8F0G - chains A and C of the 5 polymer chains in the assembly; structure by electron microscopy, 3.35 A resolution.

== Chain A ==
Protein: Spike glycoprotein
Source organism: Severe acute respiratory syndrome coronavirus 2
UniProtKB: P0DTC2 (SPIKE_SARS2); residue numbers follow UniProt; this construct covers 14-68, 71-136, 140-210, 215-1208
Sequence (1209 residues; numbered -3 to 1208 plus 5 insertion-coded residues; 8 numbers in that range are skipped by the numbering (no residue carries them; nothing is unmodelled there); the number before each row is that of its first residue; a row labelled like 211A-211E holds insertion residues (211A, then the next letters in order); numbers below 1 keep their minus sign (Met-3 is residue -3)):
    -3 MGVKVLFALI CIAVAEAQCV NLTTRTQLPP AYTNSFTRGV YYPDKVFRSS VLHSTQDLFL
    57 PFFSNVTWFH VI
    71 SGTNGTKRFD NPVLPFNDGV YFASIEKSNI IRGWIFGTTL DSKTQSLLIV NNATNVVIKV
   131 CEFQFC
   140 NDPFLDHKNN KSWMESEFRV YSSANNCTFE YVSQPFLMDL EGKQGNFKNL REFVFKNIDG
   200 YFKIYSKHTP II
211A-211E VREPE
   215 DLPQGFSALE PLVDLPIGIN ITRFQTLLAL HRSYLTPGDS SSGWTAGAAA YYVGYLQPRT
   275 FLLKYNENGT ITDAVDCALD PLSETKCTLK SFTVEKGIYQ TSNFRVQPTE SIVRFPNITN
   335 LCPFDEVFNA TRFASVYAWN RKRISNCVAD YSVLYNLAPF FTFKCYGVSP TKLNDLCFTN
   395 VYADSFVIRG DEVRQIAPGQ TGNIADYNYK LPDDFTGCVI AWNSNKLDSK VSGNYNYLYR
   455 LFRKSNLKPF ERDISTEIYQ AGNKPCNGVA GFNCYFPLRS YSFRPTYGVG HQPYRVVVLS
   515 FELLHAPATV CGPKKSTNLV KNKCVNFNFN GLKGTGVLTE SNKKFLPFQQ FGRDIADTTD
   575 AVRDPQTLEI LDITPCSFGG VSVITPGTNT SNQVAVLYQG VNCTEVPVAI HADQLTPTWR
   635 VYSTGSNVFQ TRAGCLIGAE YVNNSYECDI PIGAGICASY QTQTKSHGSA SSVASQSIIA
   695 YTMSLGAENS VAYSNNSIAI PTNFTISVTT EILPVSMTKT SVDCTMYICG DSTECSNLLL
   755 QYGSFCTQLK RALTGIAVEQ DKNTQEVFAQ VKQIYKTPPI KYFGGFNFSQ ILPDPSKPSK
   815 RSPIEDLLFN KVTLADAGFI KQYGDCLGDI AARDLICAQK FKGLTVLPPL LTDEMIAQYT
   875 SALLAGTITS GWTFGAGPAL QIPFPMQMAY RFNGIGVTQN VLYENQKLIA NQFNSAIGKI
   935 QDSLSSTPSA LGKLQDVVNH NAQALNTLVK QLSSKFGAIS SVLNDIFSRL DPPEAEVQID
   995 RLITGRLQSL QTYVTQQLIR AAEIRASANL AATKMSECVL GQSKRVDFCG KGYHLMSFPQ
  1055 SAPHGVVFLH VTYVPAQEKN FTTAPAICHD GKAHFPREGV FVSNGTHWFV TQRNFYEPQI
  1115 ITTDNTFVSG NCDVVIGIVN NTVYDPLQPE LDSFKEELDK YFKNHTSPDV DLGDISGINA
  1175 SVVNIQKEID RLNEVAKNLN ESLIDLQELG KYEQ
Unresolved in the structure: -3 to 25, 71-79, 140-158, 177-185, 211A-211E, 245-261, 343-353, 368-381, 402-509, 517-519, 557-573, 676-689, 827-850, 1139-1208
Sequence notes: initiating methionine (-3); expression tag (-2 to 13); conflict Val67 (Ala in P0DTC2), Ile95 (Thr in P0DTC2), Asp145 (Tyr in P0DTC2), 39 further conflict positions vs the reference (P0DTC2) not listed; insertion (211, 211A)
UniProt features mapped onto this chain:
  - region: Asn280 to Cys301 (Putative superantigen), Arg403 to Asp405 (Integrin-binding motif), Asn448 to Phe456 (Immunodominant HLA epitope recognized by the CD8+), Ser816 to Tyr837 (Fusion peptide 1), Lys835 to Phe855 (Fusion peptide 2), Asp1163 to Glu1202 (Heptad repeat 2)
  - site: Arg815, Ser816 (Cleavage)
  - glycosylation: Asn17 (N-linked (GlcNAc...) (complex) asparagine), Asn61 (N-linked (GlcNAc...) (hybrid) asparagine), Asn74 (N-linked (GlcNAc...) (complex) asparagine), Asn122 (N-linked (GlcNAc...) (hybrid) asparagine), Asn149 (N-linked (GlcNAc...) (complex) asparagine), Asn165 (N-linked (GlcNAc...) (complex) asparagine), Asn234 (N-linked (GlcNAc...) (high mannose) asparagine), Asn282 (N-linked (GlcNAc...) (complex) asparagine), Thr323 (O-linked (GalNAc) threonine), Ser325 (O-linked (HexNAc...) serine), Asn331 (N-linked (GlcNAc...) (complex) asparagine), Asn343 (N-linked (GlcNAc...) (complex) asparagine), Asn603 (N-linked (GlcNAc...) (hybrid) asparagine), Asn616 (N-linked (GlcNAc...) (complex) asparagine), Asn657 (N-linked (GlcNAc...) (complex) asparagine), Thr676 (O-linked (GlcNAc...) threonine), Thr678 (O-linked (GlcNAc...) threonine), Asn709 (N-linked (GlcNAc...) (high mannose) asparagine), Asn717 (N-linked (GlcNAc...) (hybrid) asparagine), Asn801 (N-linked (GlcNAc...) (hybrid) asparagine) and 6 more in UniProt
  - natural variant: Leu18 (L18F: In strain: Beta/B.1.351, Gamma/P.1 and 1 more), Thr19 (T19I: In strain: Omicron/BQ.1.1, Omicron/XBB.1.5 and 1 more; T19R: In strain: Delta/B.1.617.2, Omicron/BA.2 and 4 more), Thr20 (T20N: In strain: Gamma/P.1), Leu24 to Ala27 (sequence variant, change not given here; In strain: Omicron/BA.2, Omicron/BA.2.12.1 and 6 more), Pro26 (P26S: In strain: Gamma/P.1), Gln52 (Q52H: In strain: Omicron/EG.5.1), Val67 (A67V: In strain: Eta/B.1.525, Omicron/BA.1; this construct carries the variant), Gly75 (G75V: In strain: Lambda/C.37), Thr76 (T76I: In strain: Lambda/C.37), Asp80 (D80A: In strain: Beta/B.1.351), Val83 (V83A: In strain: Omicron/XBB.1.5, Omicron/EG.5.1), Ile95 (T95I: In strain: Iota/B.1.526, Mu/B.1.621 and 2 more; this construct carries the variant), 56 further natural variant entries in UniProt
  - mutagenesis: Asn121 (N121Q: Partial loss of biliverdin affinity), Arg190 (R190K: Partial loss of biliverdin affinity), Asn234 (N234Q: Increased resistance to neutralizing antibodies), Asn331 (N331Q: Reduced viral infectivity), Asn343 (N343Q: Reduced viral infectivity), Leu452 (L452R: Increased resistance to neutralizing antibodies. Decreases HLA binding to NF9 epitope. Increased binding affinity to human ACE2), Tyr453 (Y453F: Decreased HLA binding to NF9 epitope. Increased binding affinity to human ACE2), Ala475 (A475V: Increased resistance to neutralizing antibodies), Val483 (V483A: Increased resistance to neutralizing antibodies), Phe490 (F490L: Increased resistance to neutralizing antibodies and human covalescent sera neutralization), His519 (H519P: Increased resistance to human covalescent sera neutralization), Ser673 (S673A: No effect on O-glycosylation by host GALNT1), 4 further mutagenesis entries in UniProt
Cystine bridges: Cys291-Cys301, Cys336-Cys361, Cys391-Cys525, Cys538-Cys590, Cys617-Cys649, Cys662-Cys671, Cys738-Cys760, Cys743-Cys749, Cys1032-Cys1043, Cys1082-Cys1126
Covalent attachments: N-acetylglucosamine (NAG) linked to Asn61, Asn122, Asn165, Asn234, Asn282, Asn331, Asn709, Asn717, Asn801, Asn1074, Asn1098
What the authors report for this chain:
  - conformationally variable residues (side-chain flip): Phe486
  - mutagenesis - R346K: unchanged binding to 1H2 Fab

== Chain C ==
Protein: Spike glycoprotein
Source organism: Severe acute respiratory syndrome coronavirus 2
UniProtKB: P0DTC2 (SPIKE_SARS2); aligned to UniProt positions 14-1205 over residues 17-1208 (the alignment contains insertions or deletions, so no single offset holds)
Sequence (1209 residues; numbered 0 to 1208; the number before each row is that of its first residue; numbering starts at 0):
     0 MGVKVLFALI CIAVAEAQCV NLTTRTQLPP AYTNSFTRGV YYPDKVFRSS VLHSTQDLFL
    60 PFFSNVTWFH VISGTNGTKR FDNPVLPFND GVYFASIEKS NIIRGWIFGT TLDSKTQSLL
   120 IVNNATNVVI KVCEFQFCND PFLDHKNNKS WMESEFRVYS SANNCTFEYV SQPFLMDLEG
   180 KQGNFKNLRE FVFKNIDGYF KIYSKHTPII VREPEDLPQG FSALEPLVDL PIGINITRFQ
   240 TLLALHRSYL TPGDSSSGWT AGAAAYYVGY LQPRTFLLKY NENGTITDAV DCALDPLSET
   300 KCTLKSFTVE KGIYQTSNFR VQPTESIVRF PNITNLCPFD EVFNATRFAS VYAWNRKRIS
   360 NCVADYSVLY NLAPFFTFKC YGVSPTKLND LCFTNVYADS FVIRGDEVRQ IAPGQTGNIA
   420 DYNYKLPDDF TGCVIAWNSN KLDSKVSGNY NYLYRLFRKS NLKPFERDIS TEIYQAGNKP
   480 CNGVAGFNCY FPLRSYSFRP TYGVGHQPYR VVVLSFELLH APATVCGPKK STNLVKNKCV
   540 NFNFNGLKGT GVLTESNKKF LPFQQFGRDI ADTTDAVRDP QTLEILDITP CSFGGVSVIT
   600 PGTNTSNQVA VLYQGVNCTE VPVAIHADQL TPTWRVYSTG SNVFQTRAGC LIGAEYVNNS
   660 YECDIPIGAG ICASYQTQTK SHGSASSVAS QSIIAYTMSL GAENSVAYSN NSIAIPTNFT
   720 ISVTTEILPV SMTKTSVDCT MYICGDSTEC SNLLLQYGSF CTQLKRALTG IAVEQDKNTQ
   780 EVFAQVKQIY KTPPIKYFGG FNFSQILPDP SKPSKRSPIE DLLFNKVTLA DAGFIKQYGD
   840 CLGDIAARDL ICAQKFKGLT VLPPLLTDEM IAQYTSALLA GTITSGWTFG AGPALQIPFP
   900 MQMAYRFNGI GVTQNVLYEN QKLIANQFNS AIGKIQDSLS STPSALGKLQ DVVNHNAQAL
   960 NTLVKQLSSK FGAISSVLND IFSRLDPPEA EVQIDRLITG RLQSLQTYVT QQLIRAAEIR
  1020 ASANLAATKM SECVLGQSKR VDFCGKGYHL MSFPQSAPHG VVFLHVTYVP AQEKNFTTAP
  1080 AICHDGKAHF PREGVFVSNG THWFVTQRNF YEPQIITTDN TFVSGNCDVV IGIVNNTVYD
  1140 PLQPELDSFK EELDKYFKNH TSPDVDLGDI SGINASVVNI QKEIDRLNEV AKNLNESLID
  1200 LQELGKYEQ
Unresolved in the structure: 0-271, 442-449, 621-640, 676-689, 828-850, 1140-1208
Sequence notes: initiating methionine (0); expression tag (1-16); conflict Val70 (Ala67 in P0DTC2), Ile96 (Thr95 in P0DTC2), Asp143 (Tyr145 in P0DTC2), 39 further conflict positions vs the reference (P0DTC2) not listed; insertion (209-210)
UniProt features mapped onto this chain:
  - glycosylation (N-linked (GlcNAc...) asparagine): Asn20 (complex), Asn64 (hybrid), Asn334 (complex), Asn606 (hybrid)
Cystine bridges: Cys291-Cys301, Cys336-Cys361, Cys379-Cys432, Cys391-Cys525, Cys480-Cys488, Cys538-Cys590, Cys617-Cys649, Cys662-Cys671, Cys738-Cys760, Cys743-Cys749, Cys1032-Cys1043, Cys1082-Cys1126
Covalent attachments: N-acetylglucosamine (NAG) linked to Asn343, Asn616, Asn709, Asn717, Asn801
Residues lining bound ligands: N-acetylglucosamine (NAG; 2-acetamido-2-deoxy-beta-D-glucopyranose): Tyr351, Ile468, Thr470
What the authors report for this chain:
  - mutagenesis - R346K: unchanged binding to 1H2 Fab

== How chain A and chain C interact ==
Residue-residue contacts (140; chain A residue first):
  Tyr38(A) with Phe562(C), hydrophobic
  Lys41(A) with Ala520(C); Phe562(C); Gln563(C)
  Val42(A) with Gln563(C); Phe565(C); Arg567(C)
  Phe43(A) with Lys557(C); Lys558(C); Phe559(C), hydrophobic; Gln563(C); Phe565(C), hydrogen bond (backbone-backbone); Gly566(C); Arg567(C), hydrogen bond (backbone-backbone)
  Val47(A) with Ile569(C), hydrophobic
  Lys113(A) with Ser469(C); Glu471(C), salt bridge
  Gln115(A) with Arg466(C), hydrogen bond (side chain-backbone); Ile468(C)
  Asn165(A) with Ile468(C)
  Gly199(A) with Phe464(C)
  Tyr200(A) with Asn394(C), hydrogen bond; Tyr396(C)
  Pro225(A) with Phe562(C)
  Pro230(A) with Arg355(C); Tyr396(C), hydrophobic; Arg466(C)
  Gly232(A) with Phe464(C); Glu465(C); Arg466(C), hydrogen bond (backbone-backbone)
  Ile233(A) with Glu465(C)
  Asn282(A) with Lys558(C)
  Asp737(A) with Asn317(C), hydrogen bond; Arg319(C), salt bridge
  Met740(A) with Arg319(C)
  Asp745(A) with Thr549(C)
  Gln755(A) with Gly971(C), hydrogen bond (backbone-backbone)
  Tyr756(A) with Ser968(C); Phe970(C)
  Gly757(A) with Ser968(C)
  Ser758(A) with Gln965(C), hydrogen bond
  Phe759(A) with Gln965(C); Phe970(C), hydrophobic; Gln1002(C)
  Gln762(A) with Thr961(C), hydrogen bond
  Lys764(A) with Gln314(C)
  Arg765(A) with Gln957(C)
  Lys786(A) with Leu699(C); Gly700(C); Ala701(C)
  Gln787(A) with Ala701(C); Asn703(C)
  Ile788(A) with Leu699(C), hydrophobic; Gly700(C); Ala701(C), hydrogen bond (backbone-backbone); Glu702(C); Asn703(C), hydrogen bond (backbone-backbone)
  Tyr789(A) with Asn703(C); Val705(C), hydrophobic
  Lys790(A) with Glu702(C); Asn703(C), hydrogen bond (backbone-backbone); Ser704(C)
  Tyr796(A) with Tyr707(C)
  Phe797(A) with Tyr707(C)
  Lys854(A) with Phe592(C)
  Phe855(A) with Thr588(C); Pro589(C), hydrophobic
  Lys856(A) with Asp568(C), salt bridge; Ala570(C); Thr572(C)
  Gly857(A) with Phe592(C)
  Pro863(A) with Ala668(C), hydrogen bond (backbone-backbone)
  Leu864(A) with Pro665(C), hydrophobic; Gly667(C); Ala668(C); Gly669(C), hydrogen bond (backbone-backbone); Met697(C), hydrophobic
  Thr866(A) with Ala668(C); Gly669(C)
  Met869(A) with Met697(C), hydrophobic; Leu699(C), hydrophobic
  Gln872(A) with Leu699(C)
  Tyr873(A) with Leu699(C), hydrogen bond (side chain-backbone)
  Thr883(A) with Val705(C)
  Trp886(A) with Tyr1047(C); Arg1107(C)
  Gly889(A) with Asp1041(C)
  Ala890(A) with Gly1046(C)
  Pro892(A) with Pro1069(C); Glu1072(C)
  Leu894(A) with Val705(C); Ala713(C); Glu1072(C)
  Gln895(A) with Ala706(C); Ser711(C); Ile712(C); Ala713(C); Asn1074(C)
  Ile896(A) with Ile712(C), hydrophobic
  Pro897(A) with Tyr707(C), hydrophobic; Ser708(C); Asn709(C); Ser711(C)
  Phe898(A) with Tyr707(C)
  Met900(A) with Thr1077(C), hydrogen bond
  Tyr904(A) with Arg1107(C)
  Gln913(A) with Pro1090(C)
  Asn914(A) with Ser1123(C), hydrogen bond
  Tyr917(A) with Pro1079(C), hydrophobic; Phe1089(C), hydrophobic; Val1129(C), hydrophobic
  Glu918(A) with Ser1123(C), hydrogen bond
  Gln920(A) with Ile1130(C)
  Val963(A) with Ile569(C), hydrophobic
  Lys964(A) with Ile569(C), hydrogen bond (side chain-backbone)
  Ser967(A) with Ala570(C); Asp571(C), hydrogen bond
  Asn978(A) with Lys547(C), hydrogen bond (side chain-backbone)
  Phe981(A) with Lys386(C), hydrogen bond (backbone-side chain)
  Ser982(A) with Lys386(C); Leu390(C)
  Arg983(A) with Gly381(C), hydrogen bond (side chain-backbone); Val382(C); Ser383(C), hydrogen bond (backbone-backbone); Leu517(C)
  Leu984(A) with Gly381(C); Ser383(C); Lys386(C), hydrogen bond (backbone-side chain)
  Asp985(A) with Ser383(C), hydrogen bond (backbone-side chain); Thr385(C), hydrogen bond; Lys386(C)
  Pro986(A) with Lys386(C)
  Leu1012(A) with Ile1013(C), hydrophobic
  Ile1013(A) with Ile1013(C), hydrophobic
  Arg1019(A) with Glu1017(C)
  Ser1030(A) with Val1040(C), hydrogen bond (side chain-backbone); Asp1041(C)
  Glu1031(A) with Arg1039(C), salt bridge
  Leu1034(A) with Asp1041(C)
  Gly1035(A) with Val1040(C)
Interface residues without a listed pair, chain A (104 interface residues in all): Asp40, Arg44, Asp198, Glu224, Asp228, Asn234, Ser735, Thr739, Gln784, Pro792, Gly798, Leu861, Pro862, Leu865, Gly891, Ala893, Pro899, Leu966, Ser975, Asp979, Glu988, Asp994, Gln1002, Gln1005, Thr1009, Thr1027, Arg1039
Interface residues without a listed pair, chain C (105 interface residues in all): Arg357, Pro426, Asp428, Lys462, Pro463, Asn481, His519, Gly548, Leu560, Gln564, Gln613, Ala647, Glu661, Pro715, Lys969, Arg995, Thr1006, Thr1009, Gln1010, Lys1045, Val1068, Gly1093, Gly1124

== Overview ==
The interface between chain A and chain C involves 104 residues on one side and 105 on the other; the contacts
include 28 hydrogen bonds and 4 salt bridges. Among the polar pairs are Lys113(A)-Glu471(C),
Asp737(A)-Arg319(C) and Lys856(A)-Asp568(C). From the paper: R346K of chain A leaves binding to 1H2 Fab
unchanged; conformational variability at Phe486(A).
Chain A and chain C are both Spike glycoprotein (Severe acute respiratory syndrome coronavirus 2); the
structure, Structure of SARS-CoV-2 Omicron BA.1 spike in complex with antibody Fab 1C3, was determined by
electron microscopy together with 8E1G from the same study.
